3V1M - chain A; structure by X-ray diffraction, 1.92 A resolution.

== Chain A ==
Protein: 2-hydroxy-6-oxo-6-phenylhexa-2,4-dienoate hydrolase
From: Burkholderia xenovorans
Notes: EC 3.7.1.8
Reference sequence: P47229 (BPHD_BURXL); residue numbers follow UniProt; this construct covers 1-286
Amino-acid sequence (286 residues; each row starts with the number of its first residue):
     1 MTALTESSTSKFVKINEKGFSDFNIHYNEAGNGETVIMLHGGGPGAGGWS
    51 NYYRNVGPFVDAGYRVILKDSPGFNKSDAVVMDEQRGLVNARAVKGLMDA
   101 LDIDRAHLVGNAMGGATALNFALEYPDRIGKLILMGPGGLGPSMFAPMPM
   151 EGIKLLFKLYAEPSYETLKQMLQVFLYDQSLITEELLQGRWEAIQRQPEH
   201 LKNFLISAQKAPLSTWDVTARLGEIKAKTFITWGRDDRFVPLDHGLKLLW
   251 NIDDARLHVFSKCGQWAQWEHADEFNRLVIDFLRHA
Disordered / not traced: 1-3
Sequence notes: engineered mutation Ala112 (Ser in P47229), Gln265 (His in P47229)
Swiss-Prot annotation at these positions:
  - binding site (substrate): Gly42, Gly43, Asn51, Asn111, Ser180, Arg190, Trp266

== Summary ==
Curated annotation (UniProt) lists 7 substrate-binding residues.
Chain A is 2-hydroxy-6-oxo-6-phenylhexa-2,4-dienoate hydrolase (Burkholderia xenovorans); the structure,
Crystal Structure of the S112A/H265Q mutant of a C-C hydrolase, BphD from Burkholderia xenovorans LB400, after
..., was determined by X-ray diffraction together with 3V1K, 3V1L and 3V1N from the same study.
